7JL2 - chains Y and E of the 8 polymer chains in the assembly; structure by electron microscopy, 4.30 A resolution (low resolution: residue-level contacts below are approximate; hydrogen-bond / salt-bridge calls are withheld).

# Chain Y
Molecule: 44-nt RNA strand
Sequence (44 nucleotides; each row starts with the number of its first residue):
     1 UCAGUCAGUC AGUCUUCAGU CAGUCAGUCU UCAGUCAGUC AGUC

# Chain E
Protein: Interferon-induced helicase C domain-containing protein 1
From: Homo sapiens
Notes: EC 3.6.4.13
UniProtKB: Q9BYX4 (IFIH1_HUMAN); numbering as in UniProt (aligned over 287-1025)
Sequence (739 residues; numbered 287 to 1025; the number before each row is that of its first residue):
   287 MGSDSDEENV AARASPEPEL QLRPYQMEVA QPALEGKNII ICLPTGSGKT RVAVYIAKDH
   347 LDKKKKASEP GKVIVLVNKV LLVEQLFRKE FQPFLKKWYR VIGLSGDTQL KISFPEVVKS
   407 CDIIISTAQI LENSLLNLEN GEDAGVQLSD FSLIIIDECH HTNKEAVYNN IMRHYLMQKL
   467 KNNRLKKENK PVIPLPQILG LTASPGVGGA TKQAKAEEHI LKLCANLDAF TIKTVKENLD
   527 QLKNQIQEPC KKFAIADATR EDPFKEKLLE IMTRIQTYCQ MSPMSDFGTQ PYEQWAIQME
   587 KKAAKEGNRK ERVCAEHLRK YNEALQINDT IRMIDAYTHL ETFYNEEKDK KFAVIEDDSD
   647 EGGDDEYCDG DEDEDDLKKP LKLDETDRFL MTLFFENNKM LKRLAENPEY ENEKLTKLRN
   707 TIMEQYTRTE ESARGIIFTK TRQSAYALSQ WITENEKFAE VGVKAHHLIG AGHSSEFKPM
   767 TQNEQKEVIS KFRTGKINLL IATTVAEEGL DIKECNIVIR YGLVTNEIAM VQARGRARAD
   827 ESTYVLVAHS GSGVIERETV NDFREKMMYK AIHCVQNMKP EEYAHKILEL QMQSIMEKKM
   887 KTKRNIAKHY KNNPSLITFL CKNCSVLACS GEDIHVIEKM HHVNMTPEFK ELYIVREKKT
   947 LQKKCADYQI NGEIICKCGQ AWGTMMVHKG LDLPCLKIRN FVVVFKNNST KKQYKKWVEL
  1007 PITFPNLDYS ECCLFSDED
Disordered / not traced: 287-304, 425-429, 474-477, 544-545, 643-670, 759, 897, 945-954, 1018-1025
Construct notes: conflict Arg843 (His in Q9BYX4), Lys944 (Asn in Q9BYX4), Thr946 (Ala in Q9BYX4)
Ion coordination: Zn2+: Cys907, Cys910, Cys962, Cys964
Ligand contacts:
  - ADP (adenosine-5'-diphosphate): Gln307, Arg309, Gln312, Thr331, Gly332, Ser333, Gly334, Lys335, Thr336, Arg337, Asp797, Lys799, Arg824
  - tetrafluoroaluminate (ALF): Thr331, Gly332, Lys335, Glu444, Ala489, Gly795, Gln818, Arg822, Arg824
Swiss-Prot annotation at these positions:
  - binding site (Zn(2+)): Cys907, Cys910, Cys962, Cys964
  - modified residue (Phosphoserine): Ser289, Ser291, Ser301, Ser645, Ser828
  - natural variant: Arg337 (R337G: In AGS7), Lys365 (K365E: In IMD95), Leu372 (L372F: In AGS7), Asp393 (D393V: In AGS7), Ala452 (A452T: In AGS7), Gly495 (G495R: In AGS7), Arg720 (R720Q: In AGS7), Arg779 (R779C: In AGS7; R779H: In AGS7), Arg822 (R822Q: In SGMRT1), Arg843 (H843R: this construct carries the variant), Lys889 to Asp1025 (deletion: In IMD95)
  - mutagenesis: Lys335 (K335A: Loss of dsRNA-induced ATPase activity. No effect on RNA binding. Changed MDA-5 signaling pathway), Asp443 to His446 (Loss of dsRNA-induced ATPase activity. No effect on RNA binding. Changed MDA-5 signaling pathway), Glu444 (E444A: No acceleration of DNA degradation, no binding to ATP, and no helicase activity), Thr488 to Ser490 (Loss of dsRNA-induced ATPase activity. No effect on RNA binding. Changed MDA-5 signaling pathway), Thr789 to Glu793 (Loss of dsRNA-induced ATPase activity. Loss of MDA-5 signaling pathway), Gln818 to Arg822 (Loss of dsRNA-induced ATPase activity. No effect on MDA-5 signaling pathway), Ser828 (S828A: Promotes multimerization after polyI:C stimulation; greatly enhances signaling; S828D: Inhibits multimerization after polyI:C stimulation), Thr829 (T829A: Moderately increases signaling), Ile841 to Glu842 (Loss of oligomerization), Asp848 to Phe849 (Loss of oligomerization)
From the paper describing this entry:
  - disease-associated variants - G495R: increased signaling (citing earlier work)

# Interface between chain Y and chain E
Contacting residue pairs - 28 pairs, chain Y then chain E:
  U28(Y) - Lys501(E)
  U30(Y) - Glu883(E)
  U31(Y) - Lys894(E)
  C32(Y) - Lys894(E)
  G34(Y) - Lys1001(E)
  C36(Y) - Lys726(E)
  A37(Y) - Lys726(E)
  A37(Y) - Arg728(E)
  A37(Y) - Thr789(E)
  A37(Y) - Thr790(E)
  G38(Y) - Arg728(E)
  G38(Y) - Ile755(E)
  G38(Y) - Gly756(E)
  G38(Y) - Thr789(E)
  U39(Y) - Val366(E)
  U39(Y) - Gln415(E)
  U39(Y) - Ala757(E)
  C40(Y) - Val366(E)
  C40(Y) - Gly392(E)
  C40(Y) - Gln415(E)
  C40(Y) - Ile416(E)
  C40(Y) - Asn419(E)
  A41(Y) - Gly392(E)
  A41(Y) - Ile416(E)
  G42(Y) - Glu924(E)
  G42(Y) - His927(E)
  U43(Y) - Glu924(E)
  U43(Y) - His974(E)
Interface residues without a listed pair, chain Y (14 interface residues in all): U35
Interface residues without a listed pair, chain E (25 interface residues in all): Thr413, Glu579, Ile583, Thr727, Gln729, Val791

# In short
14 residues of chain Y and 25 residues of chain E are in contact. Bound to chain E: ADP and
tetrafluoroaluminate. Cys907(E), Cys910(E), Cys962(E) and Cys964(E) coordinate Zn2+. Curated annotation
(UniProt) lists 4 Zn2+-binding residues and 24 mutagenesis sites on chain E. The paper reports that G495R of
chain E increases signaling.
Here chain Y is a 44-nt RNA strand and chain E is Interferon-induced helicase C domain-containing protein 1
(Homo sapiens). Entry 7JL2 (Cryo-EM structure of MDA5-dsRNA filament in complex with TRIM65 PSpry domain
(Trimer)) was determined by electron microscopy together with 7JL0, 7JL1, 7JL3 and 7JL4 from the same study.
